8DPM - chains C and L of the 15 polymer chains in the assembly; structure by electron microscopy, 3.00 A resolution.

[Chain C]
Molecule: Antibody 6D6 scFv
Organism: Mus musculus
Notes: antibody fragment or engineered binder
Amino-acid sequence (243 residues; row label = number of the first residue in the row):
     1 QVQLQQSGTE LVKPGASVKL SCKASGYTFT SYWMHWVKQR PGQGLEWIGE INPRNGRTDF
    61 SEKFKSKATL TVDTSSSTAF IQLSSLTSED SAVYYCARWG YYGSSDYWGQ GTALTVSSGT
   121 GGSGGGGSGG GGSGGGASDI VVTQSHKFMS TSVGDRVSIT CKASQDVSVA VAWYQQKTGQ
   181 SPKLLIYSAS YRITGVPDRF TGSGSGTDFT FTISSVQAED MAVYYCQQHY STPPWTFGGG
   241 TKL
Not modelled in the structure: 115-136
Cystine bridges: Cys22-Cys96, Cys161-Cys226

[Chain L]
Molecule: Glycoprotein GP2
Organism: Ebola virus - Mayinga, Zaire, 1976
Reference sequence: A0A0E3H7K2 (A0A0E3H7K2_9MONO); residue numbers follow UniProt; this construct covers 502-637
Amino-acid sequence (136 residues; numbered 502 to 637; the number before each row is that of its first residue):
   502 EAIVNAQPKC NPNLHYWTTQ DEGAAIGLAW IPYFGPAAEG IYTEGLMHNQ DGLICGLRQL
   562 ANETTQALQL FLRATTELRT FSILNRKAID FLLQRWGGTC HILGPDCCIE PHDWTKNITD
   622 KIDQIIHDFV DKTLPD
Not modelled in the structure: 502, 599-637
Cystine bridges: Cys511-Cys556
Covalent attachments: glycan linked to Asn563

[How chain C and chain L interact]
Pairs across the interface (30; chain C residue first):
  Trp33(C) - Gly524(L)
  Trp33(C) - Ala525(L)
  Trp33(C) - Ala526(L)
  Glu50(C) - Ala526(L)
  Asn52(C) - Gly524(L)
  Arg57(C) - Asp522(L)  salt bridge
  Arg57(C) - Gly524(L)
  Trp99(C) - Ile527(L)  hydrogen bond (side chain-backbone)
  Tyr101(C) - Trp531(L)  hydrogen bond (backbone-side chain)
  Tyr102(C) - Gly528(L)
  Tyr102(C) - Leu529(L)  hydrogen bond (backbone-backbone)
  Tyr102(C) - Trp531(L)  hydrophobic
  Tyr102(C) - Ile532(L)  hydrophobic
  Ser168(C) - Phe535(L)
  Val169(C) - Phe535(L)  hydrophobic
  Ala170(C) - Leu529(L)  hydrophobic
  Tyr191(C) - Phe535(L)
  His229(C) - Gly528(L)
  His229(C) - Leu529(L)  hydrogen bond (backbone-backbone)
  Tyr230(C) - Ala530(L)  hydrophobic
  Tyr230(C) - Phe535(L)
  Tyr230(C) - Gly536(L)
  Tyr230(C) - Pro537(L)
  Ser231(C) - Gln521(L)
  Ser231(C) - Ile527(L)
  Ser231(C) - Gly528(L)
  Ser231(C) - Ala530(L)
  Trp235(C) - Ala526(L)  hydrophobic
  Trp235(C) - Ile527(L)
  Trp235(C) - Gly528(L)
Other interface residues (no listed pair), chain C (17 interface residues in all): Asn55, Gly103

[Summary]
17 residues of chain C and 14 residues of chain L are in contact; the contacts include 4 hydrogen bonds and 1
salt bridge. Polar contacts include Arg57(C)-Asp522(L), Trp99(C)-Ile527(L) and Tyr101(C)-Trp531(L).
Chain C is Antibody 6D6 scFv (Mus musculus) and chain L is Glycoprotein GP2 (Ebola virus - Mayinga, Zaire,
1976); the structure, Structure of EBOV GP lacking the mucin-like domain with 9.20.1A2 Fab and 6D6 scFv bound,
was determined by electron microscopy (same publication as 8DPL).
